Entry 6X1O (X-ray diffraction, 2.09 A resolution); this record covers chains B and C of the 4 polymer chains in the assembly.

== Chain B ==
Name: Oxidoreductase, Fe-S subunit
Source organism: Pyrococcus furiosus COM1
UniProt: I6U881 (I6U881_9EURY); residue numbers follow UniProt; this construct covers 9-173
Chain sequence (166 residues; each row starts with the number of its first residue):
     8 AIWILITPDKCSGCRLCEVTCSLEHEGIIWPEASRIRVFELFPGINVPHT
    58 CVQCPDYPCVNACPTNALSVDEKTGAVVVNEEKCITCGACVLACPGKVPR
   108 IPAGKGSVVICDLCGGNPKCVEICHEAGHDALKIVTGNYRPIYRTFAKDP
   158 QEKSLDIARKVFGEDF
Sequence notes: expression tag (8)
Ion coordination: 4Fe-4S cluster Fe site 1: Cys-18, Cys-21, Cys-24, Cys-131; 4Fe-4S cluster Fe site 2: Cys-28, Cys-118, Cys-121, Cys-127; 4Fe-4S cluster Fe site 3: Cys-58, Cys-61, Cys-66, Cys-101; 4Fe-4S cluster Fe site 4: Cys-70, Cys-91, Cys-94, Cys-97
Ligand contacts:
  - 4Fe-4S cluster (SF4), molecule 1: Ile-11, Cys-28, His-32, Arg-42, Ile-43, Thr-57, Cys-118, Asp-119, Leu-120, Cys-121, Pro-125, Lys-126, Cys-127
  - 4Fe-4S cluster (SF4), molecule 2: Lys-17, Cys-18, Ser-19, Gly-20, Cys-21, Arg-22, Leu-23, Cys-24, Val-45, Pro-55, Cys-131, His-136, Ala-138, Leu-139
  - 4Fe-4S cluster (SF4), molecule 3: Cys-58, Val-59, Gln-60, Cys-61, Tyr-64, Pro-65, Cys-66, Val-84, Cys-101, Pro-102, Val-105, Pro-106, Ile-117, Ala-154
  - 4Fe-4S cluster (SF4), molecule 4: Cys-70, Pro-71, Thr-72, Ala-74, Leu-75, Cys-91, Ile-92, Thr-93, Cys-94, Gly-95, Ala-96, Cys-97, Ile-108, Val-115

== Chain C ==
Name: Formaldehyde:ferredoxin oxidoreductase wor5
Source organism: Pyrococcus furiosus COM1
UniProt: I6V2C3 (I6V2C3_9EURY); residues 1-624 here = UniProt positions 1-624
Chain sequence (624 residues; numbered 1 to 624; the number before each row is that of its first residue):
     1 MYAYNGKLLDVDLTREKVKEVELSEDVLKKFYGGRGLGTYILWKELGEKW
    51 EKVDPLGEENLLLILTGPLTGYYPGMKTSIVSKSPESNGVVGSVLSSELG
   101 LELKAAGYDGIIIRGKAKSPVYLFIHNDTVEIRDATKYWGMGGIELYKTL
   151 LKEVHEEIRKKEKLKGVPKEPAMIYIGKGGENKVRFAAIMTKLMHAAGYG
   201 GYGAVMGSKNLKAVIAKGSGPLPEVYDKEKMKVLLREFWKELFSMTTFRE
   251 WGTGAGGYSVGHDRSSEPIRNWQEEYHDNEEISVVNFENRTWIKKYWADY
   301 GCPVNCMKISYLRYGPYKGSISDAPDYELQAYMGTNLGIFEPEKIVYLSY
   351 LVDELGLDGINTGNILGFAAELYQRGILTKEDLGFELNWGDEKAFAKLLH
   401 LIVEKEGIGKILAEGTYRAALKISEIKGIDVTKYAVHVKGIAVGAHGIRS
   451 ELDYTKDISYAVSVQGGDHTSTAALPAKGYTGELVEAFYDSAVICNFVTK
   501 PGFEKIIEFGNALSGFNITPEQWLNEIGLRIIHLQRILLLLGGPDVYWDP
   551 RKDDDNPPRFYEPLPSGPVKGKAPNREDIKAKVKQYYEEIGYDEHGIPKE
   601 EVLEELGIGEAKREVKRIKKRLNL
Ion coordination: tungstopterin cofactor Mg: Val-94, Ala-196 (together with (1R)-1-hydroxybutane-1-sulfonic acid); Mg2+ site 1: Met-194, Asp-323, Asp-326 (together with tungstopterin cofactor); 4Fe-4S cluster Fe: Asp-299, Cys-302, Cys-306, Cys-495; Mg2+ site 2: Thr-470 (together with tungstopterin cofactor)
Ligand contacts:
  - tungstopterin cofactor (PTE): Lys-77, Ser-93, Val-94, Leu-95, Ser-96, Met-190, Met-194, His-195, Ala-196, Ala-197, Gly-198, Tyr-199, Asp-323, Asp-326, Glu-328, Leu-329, Val-352, Asp-353, Leu-357, Asp-358, Gly-359, Ile-360, His-469, Thr-470, Glu-486, Tyr-489, Asp-490, Ile-494, Cys-495, Asn-496, Phe-497
  - 4Fe-4S cluster (SF4): Gly-75, Met-76, Lys-77, Ser-96, Trp-297, Ala-298, Asp-299, Cys-302, Val-304, Asn-305, Cys-306, Met-307, Cys-495, Phe-497, Val-498
  - (1R)-1-hydroxybutane-1-sulfonic acid (UKM): Thr-253, Gly-256, Tyr-327, Glu-328, His-446, His-469
What the authors report for this chain:
  - binding site for (1R)-1-hydroxybutane-1-sulfonic acid: Glu-328, His-469
  - binding site for tungstopterin cofactor: Lys-77
  - catalytic residues: Glu-328, His-446, Asp-453, His-469 (proposed by the authors, not directly observed)
  - catalytic residues: Tyr-327 (by similarity / conservation)

== Chain B / chain C interface ==
Contacting residue pairs (99):
  Cys-18(B) / Lys-294(C)  hydrogen bond (backbone-side chain)
  Ser-19(B) / Tyr-296(C)
  Ser-19(B) / Trp-297(C)
  Ser-19(B) / Ala-298(C)  hydrogen bond (backbone-backbone)
  Gly-20(B) / Ala-298(C)
  Gly-20(B) / Asp-299(C)
  Cys-21(B) / Ala-298(C)  hydrophobic
  Cys-21(B) / Asp-299(C)
  Cys-21(B) / Tyr-300(C)
  Cys-21(B) / Gly-301(C)  hydrogen bond (backbone-backbone)
  Cys-21(B) / Cys-302(C)  hydrogen bond (backbone-backbone)
  Arg-22(B) / Glu-98(C)  salt bridge
  Arg-22(B) / Lys-169(C)
  Arg-22(B) / Ala-298(C)  hydrogen bond (side chain-backbone)
  Arg-22(B) / Asp-299(C)
  Arg-22(B) / Tyr-300(C)
  Leu-23(B) / Trp-239(C)
  Leu-23(B) / Phe-243(C)  hydrophobic
  Leu-23(B) / Gly-301(C)
  Leu-23(B) / Pro-303(C)  hydrophobic
  Glu-25(B) / Lys-169(C)  salt bridge
  Glu-25(B) / Tyr-300(C)  hydrogen bond
  Val-26(B) / Trp-239(C)  hydrophobic
  Val-26(B) / Tyr-300(C)  hydrophobic
  Thr-27(B) / Trp-239(C)
  Leu-30(B) / Met-231(C)  hydrophobic
  Leu-30(B) / Leu-235(C)  hydrophobic
  Gly-34(B) / Lys-228(C)
  Gly-34(B) / Lys-232(C)
  Ile-35(B) / Tyr-72(C)  hydrophobic
  Ile-35(B) / Leu-222(C)
  Ile-35(B) / Pro-223(C)
  Ile-36(B) / Gly-71(C)
  Ile-36(B) / Leu-222(C)  hydrogen bond (backbone-backbone)
  Trp-37(B) / Ser-219(C)  hydrogen bond (side chain-backbone)
  Trp-37(B) / Gly-220(C)  hydrogen bond (side chain-backbone)
  Trp-37(B) / Pro-221(C)
  Pro-38(B) / Tyr-300(C)
  Glu-39(B) / Pro-168(C)
  Glu-39(B) / Lys-169(C)  hydrogen bond (side chain-backbone)
  Glu-39(B) / Lys-217(C)  salt bridge
  Glu-39(B) / Gly-218(C)
  Glu-39(B) / Ser-219(C)
  Arg-44(B) / Val-167(C)  hydrogen bond (side chain-backbone)
  Arg-44(B) / Pro-168(C)
  Arg-44(B) / Lys-169(C)
  Val-45(B) / Lys-169(C)  hydrogen bond (backbone-side chain)
  Phe-46(B) / Val-167(C)
  Phe-46(B) / Pro-168(C)
  Phe-46(B) / Lys-169(C)
  Phe-46(B) / Glu-170(C)
  Glu-47(B) / Glu-170(C)  hydrogen bond (backbone-side chain)
  Glu-47(B) / Trp-297(C)  hydrogen bond
  Leu-48(B) / His-155(C)
  Leu-48(B) / Glu-170(C)
  Phe-49(B) / Leu-193(C)  hydrophobic
  Pro-50(B) / Tyr-147(C)
  Pro-50(B) / Lys-192(C)
  Pro-50(B) / Leu-193(C)  hydrophobic
  Gly-51(B) / Lys-294(C)  hydrogen bond (backbone-side chain)
  Gly-51(B) / Trp-297(C)
  Gly-51(B) / Ile-309(C)
  Asn-53(B) / Lys-294(C)  hydrogen bond
  Gly-95(B) / Leu-164(C)
  Val-98(B) / Lys-163(C)
  Val-98(B) / Leu-164(C)
  Val-98(B) / Gly-166(C)
  Leu-99(B) / Leu-164(C)  hydrophobic
  Lys-104(B) / Arg-159(C)
  Lys-104(B) / Val-167(C)
  Pro-106(B) / Gly-166(C)
  Arg-107(B) / Glu-162(C)  salt bridge
  Arg-107(B) / Lys-165(C)  hydrogen bond (side chain-backbone)
  Arg-107(B) / Gly-166(C)
  Arg-107(B) / Val-167(C)
  Arg-107(B) / Pro-168(C)
  Arg-107(B) / Ser-219(C)
  Ile-108(B) / Leu-164(C)
  Ile-108(B) / Lys-165(C)  hydrogen bond (backbone-backbone)
  Pro-109(B) / Ser-219(C)
  Ala-110(B) / Ser-219(C)  hydrogen bond (backbone-backbone)
  Ala-110(B) / Gly-220(C)
  Ile-130(B) / Trp-239(C)  hydrophobic
  Ile-130(B) / Phe-243(C)  hydrophobic
  Ala-134(B) / Phe-243(C)  hydrophobic
  Ala-134(B) / Arg-249(C)  hydrogen bond (backbone-side chain)
  His-136(B) / Asn-305(C)  hydrogen bond
  Asp-156(B) / Arg-159(C)  salt bridge
  Gln-158(B) / His-155(C)
  Gln-158(B) / Glu-156(C)  hydrogen bond
  Gln-158(B) / Arg-159(C)  hydrogen bond
  Val-168(B) / Ile-293(C)  hydrophobic
  Val-168(B) / Arg-313(C)  hydrogen bond (backbone-side chain)
  Phe-169(B) / Tyr-311(C)
  Phe-169(B) / Ile-321(C)  hydrophobic
  Asp-172(B) / Lys-148(C)  hydrogen bond (backbone-side chain)
  Asp-172(B) / Tyr-311(C)
  Asp-172(B) / Lys-318(C)  salt bridge
  Phe-173(B) / Lys-148(C)
Interface residues without a listed pair, chain B (46 interface residues in all): Thr-93, Cys-94, Glu-133
Interface residues without a listed pair, chain C (54 interface residues in all): Leu-101, Ile-144, Leu-151, Lys-152, Val-225

== Overview ==
46 residues of chain B and 54 residues of chain C are in contact; the contacts include 25 hydrogen bonds and 6
salt bridges. Among the polar pairs are Arg-22(B)/Glu-98(C), Glu-25(B)/Lys-169(C) and Glu-39(B)/Lys-217(C).
From the paper: catalytic residues Glu-328(C), His-446(C) and Asp-453(C) among others; a binding site for
(1R)-1-hydroxybutane-1-sulfonic acid at Glu-328(C) and His-469(C).
Here chain B is Oxidoreductase, Fe-S subunit and chain C is Formaldehyde:ferredoxin oxidoreductase wor5, both
from Pyrococcus furiosus COM1. Entry 6X1O (WOR5 from Pyrococcus furiosus, as crystallized) was determined by
X-ray diffraction (same publication as 6X6U).
